1O0B - chains B and A; structure by X-ray diffraction, 2.70 A resolution.

[Chain B]
Molecule: Glutaminyl tRNA
Sequence (75 nucleotides; each row starts with the number of its first residue; note: 1 number in that range is skipped by the numbering (no residue carries it; nothing is unmodelled there)):
   901 UGGGGUAUCGCCAAGC
   918 GGUAAGGCACCGGAUUCUGAUUCCGGCAUUCCGAGGUUCGAAUCCUCGUA
   968 CCCCAGCCA
Disordered / not traced: 901
Sequence notes: engineered mutation U901 (G1 in 43058)

[Chain A]
Protein: Glutaminyl-tRNA synthetase
Organism: Escherichia coli
Notes: EC 6.1.1.18
UniProt: P00962 (SYQ_ECOLI); numbering as in UniProt (aligned over 1-553)
Chain sequence (554 residues; row label = number of the first residue in the row; numbering starts at 0):
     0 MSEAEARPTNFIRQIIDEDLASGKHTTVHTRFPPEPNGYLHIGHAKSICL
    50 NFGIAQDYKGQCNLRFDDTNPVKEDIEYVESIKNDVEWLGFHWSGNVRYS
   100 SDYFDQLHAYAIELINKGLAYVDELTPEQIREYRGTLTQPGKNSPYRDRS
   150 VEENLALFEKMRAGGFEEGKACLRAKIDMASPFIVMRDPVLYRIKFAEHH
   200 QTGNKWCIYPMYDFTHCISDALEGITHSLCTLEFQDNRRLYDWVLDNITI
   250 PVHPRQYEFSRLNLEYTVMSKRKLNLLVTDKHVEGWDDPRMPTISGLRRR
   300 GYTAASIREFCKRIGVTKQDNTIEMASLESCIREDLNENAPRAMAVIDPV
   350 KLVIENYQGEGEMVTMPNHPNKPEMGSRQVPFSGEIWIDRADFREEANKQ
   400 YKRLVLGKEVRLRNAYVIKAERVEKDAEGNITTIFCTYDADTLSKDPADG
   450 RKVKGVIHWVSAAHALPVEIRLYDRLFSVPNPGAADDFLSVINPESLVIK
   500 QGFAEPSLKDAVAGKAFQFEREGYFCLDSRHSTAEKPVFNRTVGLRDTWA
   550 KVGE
Disordered / not traced: 0-7, 443-453, 548-553
Sequence notes: cloning artifact (0)
Residues lining bound ligands:
  - adenosine monophosphate (AMP): Phe31, Pro32, Pro33, His40, Gly42, His43, Lys45, Ser46, Leu228, Cys229, Thr230, Phe258, Arg260, Leu261, Met268, Lys270
  - glutamine (GLN): Arg30, Pro32, Pro33, Glu34, Asp66, Tyr211, His215, Leu228, Cys229, Phe233, Gln255
Swiss-Prot annotation at these positions:
  - binding site (L-glutamine): Asp67

[How chain B and chain A interact]
Residue-residue contacts (102):
  G902(B) - Leu136(A)  base contact
  G902(B) - Thr137(A)  base contact
  G902(B) - Pro181(A)  hydrogen bond to the base
  G903(B) - Pro181(A)  sugar contact
  G903(B) - Phe182(A)  sugar contact
  G903(B) - Asp235(A)  hydrogen bond to the base
  G904(B) - Phe182(A)  sugar contact
  G904(B) - Gln234(A)  sugar contact
  G904(B) - Asp235(A)  hydrogen bond to the sugar
  G904(B) - Arg238(A)  hydrogen bond to the phosphate
  G905(B) - Gln234(A)  hydrogen bond to the sugar
  G905(B) - Arg237(A)  salt bridge to the phosphate
  G905(B) - Arg238(A)  salt bridge to the phosphate
  G905(B) - Lys317(A)  phosphate contact
  U906(B) - Lys317(A)  salt bridge to the phosphate
  U906(B) - Gln318(A)  sugar contact
  A907(B) - Gln318(A)  hydrogen bond to the phosphate
  U908(B) - Gln318(A)  hydrogen bond to the phosphate
  G910(B) - Glu323(A)  hydrogen bond to the base
  C911(B) - Thr321(A)  hydrogen bond to the sugar
  C911(B) - Ile322(A)  sugar contact
  C911(B) - Glu323(A)  sugar contact
  C912(B) - Ile313(A)  hydrogen bond to the sugar
  C912(B) - Asn320(A)  phosphate contact
  C912(B) - Thr321(A)  hydrogen bond to the phosphate
  A913(B) - Ile313(A)  sugar contact
  A913(B) - Thr316(A)  hydrogen bond to the phosphate
  A913(B) - Gln318(A)  phosphate contact
  A913(B) - Asn320(A)  phosphate contact
  A914(B) - Thr316(A)  phosphate contact
  G915(B) - Gln13(A)  hydrogen bond to the phosphate
  C916(B) - Gln13(A)  hydrogen bond to the base
  G924(B) - Arg312(A)  sugar contact
  C925(B) - Arg312(A)  sugar contact
  C925(B) - Ala325(A)  sugar contact
  C925(B) - Ser326(A)  sugar contact
  C925(B) - Ser329(A)  phosphate contact
  A926(B) - Ala325(A)  sugar contact
  C927(B) - Arg545(A)  salt bridge to the phosphate
  C934(B) - Arg410(A)  hydrogen bond to the base
  C934(B) - Leu411(A)  base contact
  C934(B) - Arg412(A)  hydrogen bond to the sugar
  C934(B) - Asn413(A)  hydrogen bond to the base
  C934(B) - Ala414(A)  hydrogen bond to the base
  C934(B) - Leu442(A)  base contact
  C934(B) - Val455(A)  base contact
  U935(B) - Arg341(A)  hydrogen bond to the base
  U935(B) - Pro369(A)  base contact
  U935(B) - Arg412(A)  hydrogen bond to the sugar
  U935(B) - Val455(A)  sugar contact
  U935(B) - Gln517(A)  hydrogen bond to the base
  U935(B) - Glu519(A)  hydrogen bond to the base
  U935(B) - Arg520(A)  hydrogen bond to the base
  U935(B) - Leu544(A)  base contact
  G936(B) - Gln399(A)  hydrogen bond to the base
  G936(B) - Tyr400(A)  base contact
  G936(B) - Lys401(A)  salt bridge to the phosphate
  G936(B) - Arg402(A)  hydrogen bond to the base
  G936(B) - Val455(A)  phosphate contact
  G936(B) - Arg520(A)  salt bridge to the phosphate
  A937(B) - Asn370(A)  base contact
  A937(B) - Arg545(A)  sugar contact
  A937(B) - Thr547(A)  hydrogen bond to the phosphate
  U938(B) - Asn336(A)  hydrogen bond to the sugar
  U938(B) - Asn370(A)  base contact
  U938(B) - Arg545(A)  salt bridge to the phosphate
  C969(B) - Asp319(A)  hydrogen bond to the sugar
  C970(B) - Asp235(A)  base contact
  C971(B) - Leu136(A)  base contact
  C971(B) - Ile183(A)  sugar contact
  C971(B) - Asp235(A)  sugar contact
  A972(B) - Arg133(A)  hydrogen bond to the sugar
  A972(B) - Gly134(A)  sugar contact
  A972(B) - Thr135(A)  base contact
  A972(B) - Leu136(A)  base contact
  A972(B) - Ile183(A)  sugar contact
  G973(B) - Arg130(A)  phosphate contact
  G973(B) - Arg133(A)  salt bridge to the phosphate
  C974(B) - Leu124(A)  hydrogen bond to the base
  C974(B) - Thr125(A)  base contact
  C974(B) - Pro126(A)  base contact
  C974(B) - Ile129(A)  phosphate contact
  C974(B) - Arg133(A)  salt bridge to the phosphate
  C974(B) - Gly168(A)  hydrogen bond to the base
  C974(B) - Cys171(A)  base contact
  C974(B) - Val189(A)  phosphate contact
  C974(B) - Arg192(A)  base contact
  C974(B) - Met210(A)  sugar contact
  C975(B) - Asn69(A)  hydrogen bond to the sugar
  C975(B) - Arg192(A)  salt bridge to the phosphate
  C975(B) - Lys194(A)  salt bridge to the phosphate
  C975(B) - Met210(A)  sugar contact
  A976(B) - Glu34(A)  sugar contact
  A976(B) - Asp66(A)  phosphate contact
  A976(B) - Thr68(A)  hydrogen bond to the phosphate
  A976(B) - Asn69(A)  phosphate contact
  A976(B) - Arg192(A)  salt bridge to the phosphate
  A976(B) - Pro209(A)  phosphate contact
  A976(B) - Met210(A)  phosphate contact
  A976(B) - Tyr211(A)  hydrogen bond to the phosphate
  A976(B) - Phe233(A)  base contact
  A976(B) - Asn236(A)  base contact
Interface residues without a listed pair, chain A (74 interface residues in all): Lys72, Ala170, Ile193, Leu231, Glu232, Gly314, Val315, Thr441

[Summary]
The interface between chain B and chain A involves 31 residues on one side and 74 on the other; the contacts
include 34 hydrogen bonds and 12 salt bridges. Among the polar pairs are G902(B)-Pro181(A), G903(B)-Asp235(A)
and G910(B)-Glu323(A).
Chain B is Glutaminyl tRNA and chain A is Glutaminyl-tRNA synthetase (Escherichia coli); the structure,
Crystal structure of L-glutamine and ampcpp bound to glutamine aminoacyl tRNA synthetase, was determined by
X-ray diffraction, deposited together with 1O0C.
